PDB entry 8ZKH | electron microscopy, 2.30 A resolution | chains A and B of the 4 polymer chains in the assembly

[Chain A]
Protein: Polycystin-1
Source organism: Homo sapiens
UniProtKB: P98161 (PKD1_HUMAN); residue numbers follow UniProt; this construct covers 3052-4303
Sequence (1261 residues; row label = number of the first residue in the row):
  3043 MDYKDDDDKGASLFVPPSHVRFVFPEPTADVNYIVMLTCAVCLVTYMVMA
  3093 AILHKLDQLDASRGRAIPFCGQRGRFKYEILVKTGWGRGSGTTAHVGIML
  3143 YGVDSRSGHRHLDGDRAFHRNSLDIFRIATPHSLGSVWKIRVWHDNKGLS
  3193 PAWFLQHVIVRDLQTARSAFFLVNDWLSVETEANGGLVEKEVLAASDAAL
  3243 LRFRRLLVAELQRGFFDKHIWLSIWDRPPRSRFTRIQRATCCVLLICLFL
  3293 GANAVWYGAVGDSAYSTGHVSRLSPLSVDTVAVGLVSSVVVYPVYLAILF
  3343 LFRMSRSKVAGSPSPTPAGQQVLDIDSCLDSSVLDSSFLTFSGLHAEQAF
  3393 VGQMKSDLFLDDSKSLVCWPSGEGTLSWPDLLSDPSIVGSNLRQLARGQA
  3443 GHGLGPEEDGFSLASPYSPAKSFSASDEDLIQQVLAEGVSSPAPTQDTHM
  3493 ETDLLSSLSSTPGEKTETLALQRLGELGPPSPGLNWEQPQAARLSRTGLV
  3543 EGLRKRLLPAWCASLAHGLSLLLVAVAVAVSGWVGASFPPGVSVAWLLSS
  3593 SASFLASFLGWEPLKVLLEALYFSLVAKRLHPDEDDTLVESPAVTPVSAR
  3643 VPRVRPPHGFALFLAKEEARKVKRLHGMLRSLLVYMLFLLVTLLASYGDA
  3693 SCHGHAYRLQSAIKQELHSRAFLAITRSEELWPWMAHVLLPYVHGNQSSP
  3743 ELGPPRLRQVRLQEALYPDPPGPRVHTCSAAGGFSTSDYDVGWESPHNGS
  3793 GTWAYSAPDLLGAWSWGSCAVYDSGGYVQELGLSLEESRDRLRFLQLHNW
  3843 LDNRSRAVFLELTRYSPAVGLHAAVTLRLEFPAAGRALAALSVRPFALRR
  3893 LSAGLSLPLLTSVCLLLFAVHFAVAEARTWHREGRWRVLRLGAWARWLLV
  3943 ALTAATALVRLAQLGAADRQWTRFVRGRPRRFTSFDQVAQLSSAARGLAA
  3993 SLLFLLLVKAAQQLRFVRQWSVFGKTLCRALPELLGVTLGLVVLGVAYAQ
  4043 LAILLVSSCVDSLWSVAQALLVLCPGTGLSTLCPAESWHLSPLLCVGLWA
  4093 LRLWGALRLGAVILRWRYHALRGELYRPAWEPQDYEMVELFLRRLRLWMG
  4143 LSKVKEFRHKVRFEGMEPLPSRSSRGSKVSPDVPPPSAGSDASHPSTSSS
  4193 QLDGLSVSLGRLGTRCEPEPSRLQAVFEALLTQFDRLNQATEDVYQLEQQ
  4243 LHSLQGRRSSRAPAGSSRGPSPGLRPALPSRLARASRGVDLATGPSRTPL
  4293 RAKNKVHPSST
Not modelled in the structure: 3043-3064, 3107-3116, 3230-3242, 3343-3555, 3611-3654, 4121-4303
Construct notes: initiating methionine (3043); expression tag (3044-3051)
Curated features (UniProtKB/Swiss-Prot):
  - modified residue: Ser4166 (Phosphoserine)
  - glycosylation (N-linked (GlcNAc...) asparagine): Asn3738, Asn3790, Asn3845
  - natural variant: Val3138 (V3138M: In PKD1; uncertain significance), Leu3154 (L3154P: In PKD1), Ile3167 (I3167F: In PKD1), Asn3188 (deletion: In PKD1), Arg3247 (R3247H: In PKD1; uncertain significance), Val3285 (V3285I: In PKD1; uncertain significance), Pro3355 (P3355L: In PKD1; uncertain significance), Val3375 (V3375M: In PKD1; uncertain significance), Thr3382 (T3382M: In PKD1; uncertain significance), Leu3511 (L3511V: In PKD1; uncertain significance), Gly3560 (G3560R: In PKD1), Gly3602 (G3602S: In PKD1; uncertain significance), 25 further natural variant entries in UniProt
Cystine bridges: Cys4066-Cys4087
Ligand contacts: phosphatidylglycerol (PGW; (1R)-2-{[(S)-{[(2S)-2,3-dihydroxypropyl]oxy}(hydroxy)phosphoryl]oxy}-1-[(hexadecanoyloxy)methyl]ethyl (9Z)-octadec-9-enoate): Leu4036, Arg4094, Leu4095, Trp4096, Gly4097, Ala4098, Arg4100, Leu4101

[Chain B]
Protein: Polycystin-2
Source organism: Homo sapiens
UniProtKB: Q13563 (PKD2_HUMAN); residue numbers follow UniProt; this construct covers 1-968
Sequence (1007 residues; row label = number of the first residue in the row; numbers below 1 keep their minus sign (Met-38 is residue -38)):
   -38 MGASSAWSHPQFEKGGGSGGGSGGSAWSHPQFEKGSAAAMVNSSRVQPQQ
    12 PGDAKRPPAPRAPDPGRLMAGCAAVGASLAAPGGLCEQRGLEIEMQRIRQ
    62 AAARDPPAGAAASPSPPLSSCSRQAWSRDNPGFEAEEEEEEVEGEEGGMV
   112 VEMDVEWRPGSRRSAASSAVSSVGARSRGLGGYHGAGHPSGRRRRREDQG
   162 PPCPSPVGGGDPLHRHLPLEGQPPRVAWAERLVRGLRGLWGTRLMEESST
   212 NREKYLKSVLRELVTYLLFLIVLCILTYGMMSSNVYYYTRMMSQLFLDTP
   262 VSKTEKTNFKTLSSMEDFWKFTEGSLLDGLYWKMQPSNQTEADNRSFIFY
   312 ENLLLGVPRIRQLRVRNGSCSIPQDLRDEIKECYDVYSVSSEDRAPFGPR
   362 NGTAWIYTSEKDLNGSSHWGIIATYSGAGYYLDLSRTREETAAQVASLKK
   412 NVWLDRGTRATFIDFSVYNANINLFCVVRLLVEFPATGGVIPSWQFQPLK
   462 LIRYVTTFDFFLAACEIIFCFFIFYYVVEEILEIRIHKLHYFRSFWNCLD
   512 VVIVVLSVVAIGINIYRTSNVEVLLQFLEDQNTFPNFEHLAYWQIQFNNI
   562 AAVTVFFVWIKLFKFINFNRTMSQLSTTMSRCAKDLFGFAIMFFIIFLAY
   612 AQLAYLVFGTQVDDFSTFQECIFTQFRIILGDINFAEIEEANRVLGPIYF
   662 TTFVFFMFFILLNMFLAIINDTYSEVKSDLAQQKAEMELSDLIRKGYHKA
   712 LVKLKLKKNTVDDISESLRQGGGKLNFDELRQDLKGKGHTDAEIEAIFTK
   762 YDQDGDQELTEHEHQQMRDDLEKEREDLDLDHSSLPRPMSSRSFPRSLDD
   812 SEEDDDEDSGHSSRRRGSISSGVSYEEFQVLVRRVDRMEHSIGSIVSKID
   862 AVIVKLEIMERAKLKRREVLGRLLDGVAEDERLGRDSEIHREQMERLVRE
   912 ELERWESDDAASQISHGLGTPVGLNGQPRPRSSRPSSSQSTEGMEGAGGN
   962 GSSNVHV
Not modelled in the structure: -38 to 218, 296-302, 698-968
Construct notes: initiating methionine (-38); expression tag (-37 to -4); linker (-3 to 0)
Curated features (UniProtKB/Swiss-Prot):
  - region: Arg803 to His822 (Linker), Asp810 to Gly821 (Important for interaction with PACS1 and PACS2)
  - motif: Leu641 to Asp643 (Selectivity filter)
  - binding site (cholesterol): Gln557
  - binding site (Ca(2+)): Leu641, Asp763, Asp765, Asp767, Glu769, Glu774
  - modified residue: Ser76 (Phosphoserine), Ser80 (Phosphoserine), Arg137 (Omega-N-methylarginine), Ser801 (Phosphoserine), Ser808 (Phosphoserine), Ser812 (Phosphoserine), Ser829 (Phosphoserine)
  - glycosylation (N-linked (GlcNAc...) asparagine): Asn299, Asn305, Asn328 (complex), Asn362, Asn375
  - natural variant: Arg306 (R306Q: In PKD2), Arg322 (R322Q: In PKD2; R322W: In PKD2), Ala356 (A356P: In PKD2), Ala384 (A384P: In PKD2), Trp414 (W414G: In PKD2), Arg420 (R420G: In PKD2), Ile479 (deletion: In PKD2), Arg504 to Val512 (deletion: In PKD2), Asp511 (D511V: In PKD2), Cys632 (C632R: In PKD2), Tyr684 (deletion: In PKD2), Arg807 (R807Q: In PKD2)
  - mutagenesis: Ser76 (S76A: Abolishes phosphorylation of the N-terminal domain. Abolishes the ability to complement a pkd2-deficient zebrafish mutant; when associated with A-80), Ser80 (S80A: Decreases phosphorylation of the N-terminal domain. Abolishes the ability to complement a pkd2-deficient zebrafish mutant; when associated with A-76), Trp201 (W201A: Abolishes increased channel activity due to a gain of function mutation; when associated with P-604), Cys331 (C331S: Does not affect localization to the cilium. Loss of ion channel function), Phe604 (F604A/I: No effect on channel activation; F604P: Gain-of-function mutation resulting in increased channel activity. Absence of gain of function; when associated with F-605 DEL ...), Phe605 (Abolishes increased channel activity due to a gain of function mutation; when associated with P-604), Phe629 (F629S: Abolishes increased channel activity due to a gain of function mutation; when associated with P-604. Reduces but do not abolish ion channel function; when associated with A-677 and A-681), Arg638 (R638C: Abolishes increased channel activity due to a gain of function mutation; when associated with P-604. Reduces but do not abolish ion channel function; when associated with A-677 and A-681 ...), Leu677 (L677A: Constitutive active channel; when associated with A-681. Reduces but do not abolish ion channel function; when associated with S-629 and A-681. Reduces but do not abolish ion channel function ...), Asn681 (N681A: Constitutive active channel; when associated with A-677. Reduces but do not abolish ion channel function; when associated with S-629 and A-677. Reduces but do not abolish ion channel function ...), Tyr684 (Y684A: Abolishes increased channel activity due to a gain of function mutation; when associated with P-604), Lys688 (K688A: Abolishes increased channel activity due to a gain of function mutation; when associated with P-604), 20 further mutagenesis entries in UniProt
Cystine bridges: Cys331-Cys344
Covalently attached groups: N-acetylglucosamine (NAG) linked to Asn328, Asn362
Bound ions: Ca2+ near Asp511 (its only coordinating residue here)
Ligand contacts: N-acetylglucosamine (NAG; 2-acetamido-2-deoxy-beta-D-glucopyranose): Arg320, Asp373, Leu374, Asn375, Tyr392, Gln537

[How chain A and chain B interact]
Pairs across the interface - 85 pairs, chain A then chain B:
  Pro3069(A) with Val350(B)
  Ser3688(A) with Leu617(B)
  Tyr3689(A) with Gln613(B), hydrogen bond; Leu617(B)
  His3695(A) with Tyr616(B), hydrogen bond (side chain-backbone); Gly620(B); Thr621(B)
  Tyr3699(A) with Gly620(B); Thr621(B); Asp624(B); Ser627(B)
  Arg3700(A) with Ile383(B); Thr448(B)
  Leu3701(A) with Thr448(B)
  Gln3702(A) with Thr621(B); Gln622(B)
  Ala3704(A) with Thr448(B); Gly449(B)
  Gln3707(A) with Leu273(B); Ser274(B)
  Glu3708(A) with Gly449(B); Gly450(B)
  Ser3741(A) with Arg417(B)
  Pro3742(A) with Ile341(B), hydrophobic
  Ala3860(A) with Tyr345(B)
  Val3885(A) with Gln622(B), hydrogen bond (backbone-side chain)
  Trp3963(A) with Asp336(B); Leu337(B), hydrophobic
  Arg3970(A) with Asp336(B), hydrogen bond (side chain-backbone); Glu340(B), salt bridge
  Arg3988(A) with Leu617(B), hydrogen bond (side chain-backbone)
  Ala3992(A) with Gln613(B); Leu614(B), hydrophobic; Leu617(B), hydrophobic
  Leu3995(A) with Gln613(B)
  Phe3996(A) with Ala610(B), hydrophobic; Tyr611(B), hydrophobic; Gln613(B)
  Leu3999(A) with Ile606(B); Ala610(B), hydrophobic; Gln613(B)
  Leu4006(A) with Ile602(B), hydrophobic; Met603(B), hydrophobic
  Trp4012(A) with Lys595(B); Gly599(B)
  Phe4015(A) with Met675(B), hydrophobic; Ile679(B), hydrophobic
  Leu4019(A) with Ile671(B), hydrophobic
  Leu4026(A) with Phe670(B), hydrophobic; Ile671(B), hydrophobic
  Val4029(A) with Phe670(B), hydrophobic
  Thr4030(A) with Phe666(B); Phe670(B)
  Cys4066(A) with Phe646(B), hydrophobic
  Pro4067(A) with Gly642(B); Ile644(B); Phe646(B), hydrogen bond (backbone-backbone)
  Gly4068(A) with Ile644(B), hydrogen bond (backbone-backbone); Asn645(B), hydrogen bond (backbone-side chain)
  Ser4083(A) with Phe646(B); Glu650(B), hydrogen bond; Pro658(B)
  Pro4084(A) with Glu650(B)
  Cys4087(A) with Phe661(B), hydrophobic
  Leu4090(A) with Thr662(B); Val665(B), hydrophobic
  Trp4091(A) with Gly642(B)
  Arg4094(A) with Phe669(B)
  Leu4099(A) with Phe669(B); Phe670(B); Asn674(B), hydrogen bond (backbone-side chain)
  Arg4100(A) with Leu673(B); Asn674(B), hydrogen bond; Leu677(B)
  Gly4102(A) with Phe670(B); Asn674(B)
  Ala4103(A) with Asn674(B); Leu677(B), hydrophobic
  Leu4106(A) with Met675(B), hydrophobic
  Arg4107(A) with Ala678(B); Asn681(B)
  Tyr4110(A) with Ala678(B); Asp682(B)
  His4111(A) with Asp682(B), salt bridge
  Arg4114(A) with Asp682(B), salt bridge
Interface residues without a listed pair, chain A (61 interface residues in all): Ala3692, His3697, Lys3706, Leu3744, Pro3859, Val3861, Pro3887, Arg3892, Gly3989, Ser3993, Ala4003, Thr4018, Leu4033, Leu4086
Interface residues without a listed pair, chain B (64 interface residues in all): Cys331, Ile333, Cys344, Asp346, Ser351, Pro446, Ala447, Asp596, Phe598, Phe600, Val618, Ile639, Ile640, Leu656

[Overview]
61 residues of chain A and 64 residues of chain B are in contact; the contacts include 11 hydrogen bonds and 3
salt bridges. Polar contacts include Arg3970(A)-Glu340(B), His4111(A)-Asp682(B) and Arg4114(A)-Asp682(B).
Chain A binds phosphatidylglycerol. Bound to chain B: N-acetylglucosamine.
Chain A is Polycystin-1 and chain B is Polycystin-2, both from Homo sapiens; the structure, Structure of
Polycystin-1/Polycystin-2 complex with phosphatidylglycerol-bound, was determined by electron microscopy.
